Entry 9DGW (X-ray diffraction, 1.72 A resolution); this record covers chain A.

[Chain A]
Molecule: Radical SAM core domain-containing protein
Organism: Trichoderma virens
UniProt: G9MQB8 (G9MQB8_HYPVG); numbering as in UniProt (aligned over 17-308)
Sequence (315 residues; row label = number of the first residue in the row; numbers below 1 keep their minus sign (Met-6 is residue -6)):
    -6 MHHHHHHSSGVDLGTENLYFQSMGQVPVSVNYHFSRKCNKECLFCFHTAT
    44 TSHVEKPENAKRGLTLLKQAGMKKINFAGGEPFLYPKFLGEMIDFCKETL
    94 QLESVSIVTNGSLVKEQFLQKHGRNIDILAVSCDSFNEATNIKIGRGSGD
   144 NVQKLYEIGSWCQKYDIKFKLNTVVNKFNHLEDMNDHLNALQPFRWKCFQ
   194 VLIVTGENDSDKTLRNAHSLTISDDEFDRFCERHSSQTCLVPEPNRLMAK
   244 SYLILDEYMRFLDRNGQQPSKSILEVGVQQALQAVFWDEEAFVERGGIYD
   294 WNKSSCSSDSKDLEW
Unresolved in the structure: -6 to 16, 296-308
Differences from the reference sequence: initiating methionine (-6); expression tag (-5 to 16)
Ion coordination: 4Fe-4S cluster Fe: Cys31, Cys35, Cys38 (together with S-adenosylmethionine)
Small-molecule neighbours:
  - CTP (cytidine-5'-triphosphate): Ser22, Asn24, His26, Phe39, Lys67, Asn69, Ala71, Ser99, Val101, Lys163, Asn165, Arg188, Lys190, Phe192, Leu195, Val197, Glu236, Met241, Ala242, Tyr245, Ile247, Arg257, Arg288, Gly290, Tyr292
  - S-adenosylmethionine (SAM): Phe37, Cys38, Phe39, His40, Ala71, Gly72, Gly73, Glu74, Pro75, Val101, Thr102, Asn103, Ser125, Asp127, Arg139, Asn165, Val167, Phe192, Gln193, Val194, Leu195, Asn201, Met241
  - 4Fe-4S cluster (SF4): Cys31, Lys33, Glu34, Cys35, Cys38, His40, Gly72, Gly73, Glu74, Asn103, Arg139, Arg208

[Overview]
Chain A binds CTP, 4Fe-4S cluster and S-adenosylmethionine. Cys31, Cys35 and Cys38 coordinate a 4Fe-4S cluster
Fe ion.
Chain A is Radical SAM core domain-containing protein (Trichoderma virens); the structure, X-ray crystal
structure of the Viperin-like enzyme from T. virens with bound CTP and SAM, was determined by X-ray
diffraction together with 9DFN, 9DFU and 9DFW from the same study.
